Entry 5NJ9 (X-ray diffraction, 1.25 A resolution); this record covers chains A and B of the 3 polymer chains in the assembly.

Chain A:
Protein: Metalloprotease TldD
From: Escherichia coli K-12
Notes: EC 3.4.-.-
Reference sequence: P0AGG8 (TLDD_ECOLI); residue numbers follow UniProt; this construct covers 1-481
Chain sequence (495 residues; row label = number of the first residue in the row; numbers below 1 keep their minus sign (Met-13 is residue -13)):
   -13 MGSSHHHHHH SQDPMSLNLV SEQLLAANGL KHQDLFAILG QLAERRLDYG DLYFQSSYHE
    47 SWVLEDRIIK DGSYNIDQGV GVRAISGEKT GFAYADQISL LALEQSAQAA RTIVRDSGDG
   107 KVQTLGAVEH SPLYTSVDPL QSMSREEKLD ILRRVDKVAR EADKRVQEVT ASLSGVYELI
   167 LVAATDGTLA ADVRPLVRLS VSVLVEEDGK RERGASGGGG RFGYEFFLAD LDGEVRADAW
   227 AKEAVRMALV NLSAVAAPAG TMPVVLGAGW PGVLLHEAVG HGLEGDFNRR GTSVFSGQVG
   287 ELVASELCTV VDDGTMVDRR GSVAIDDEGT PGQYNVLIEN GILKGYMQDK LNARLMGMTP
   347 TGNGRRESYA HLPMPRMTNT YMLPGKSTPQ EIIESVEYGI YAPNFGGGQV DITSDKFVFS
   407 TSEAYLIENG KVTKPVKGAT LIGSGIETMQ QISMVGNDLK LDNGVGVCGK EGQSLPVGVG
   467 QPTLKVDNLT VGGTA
Not modelled in the structure: -13 to 1
Construct notes: initiating methionine (-13); expression tag (-12 to 0); engineered mutation Asp401 (Gly in P0AGG8)
Metal / ion sites: Na+: Ser117 (shared with 1 residue of chain C); Zn2+: His262, His267, Cys454 (shared with 1 residue of chain E)
Reported in the primary citation:
  - mutagenesis - H267A: decreased stability
  - mutagenesis - H262A: abolished catalytic activity
  - mutagenesis - H262A: unchanged binding to Zn2+
  - catalytic residues: Glu263, Gly394, Gly455 (proposed by the authors, not directly observed)
  - mutagenesis - E270A, D272A: decreased expression

Chain B:
Protein: Metalloprotease PmbA
From: Escherichia coli K-12
Notes: EC 3.4.-.-
Reference sequence: P0AFK0 (PMBA_ECOLI); numbering as in UniProt (aligned over 1-450)
Chain sequence (450 residues; each row starts with the number of its first residue):
     1 MALAMKVISQ VEAQRKILEE AVSTALELAS GKSDGAEVAV SKTTGISVST RYGEVENVEF
    61 NSDGALGITV YHQNRKGSAS STDLSPQAIA RTVQAALDIA RYTSPDPCAG VADKELLAFD
   121 APDLDLFHPA EVSPDEAIEL AARAEQAALQ ADKRITNTEG GSFNSHYGVK VFGNSHGMLQ
   181 GYCSTRHSLS SCVIAEENGD MERDYAYTIG RAMSDLQTPE WVGADCARRT LSRLSPRKLS
   241 TMKAPVIFAN EVATGLFGHL VGAIAGGSVY RKSTFLLDSL GKQILPDWLT IEEHPHLLKG
   301 LASTPFDSEG VRTERRDIIK DGILTQWLLT SYSARKLGLK STGHAGGIHN WRIAGQGLSF
   361 EQMLKEMGTG LVVTELMGQG VSAITGDYSR GAAGFWVENG EIQYPVSEIT IAGNLKDMWR
   421 NIVTVGNDIE TRSNIQCGSV LLPEMKIAGQ
Not modelled in the structure: 1-7
Metal / ion sites: Na+: Ser30, Ser33

Interface between chain A and chain B:
Pairs across the interface (130; chain A residue first):
  Trp48(A) with Ile99(B), hydrophobic; Thr103(B)
  Glu51(A) with Tyr270(B), hydrogen bond; Arg271(B), salt bridge
  Asp52(A) with Arg271(B), salt bridge
  Ile54(A) with Ser104(B); Pro105(B); Asp106(B)
  Ile55(A) with Thr103(B); Ser104(B), hydrogen bond (backbone-backbone)
  Lys56(A) with Lys76(B); Asp106(B), salt bridge; Tyr270(B); Tyr332(B), hydrogen bond
  Asp57(A) with Lys76(B); Thr103(B)
  Gly58(A) with Gly77(B); Ser78(B), hydrogen bond (backbone-backbone); Ile99(B)
  Ser59(A) with Ser78(B); Ile99(B)
  Tyr60(A) with Ser78(B), hydrogen bond (backbone-backbone); Ala79(B); Ser80(B), hydrogen bond (backbone-backbone); Ala95(B), hydrophobic; Ile99(B)
  Asn61(A) with Ser80(B), hydrogen bond
  Ile62(A) with Ser80(B), hydrogen bond (backbone-backbone); Ser81(B); Thr82(B)
  Asp63(A) with Thr82(B), hydrogen bond
  Gln64(A) with Thr82(B), hydrogen bond
  Glu74(A) with Arg51(B); Glu56(B)
  Lys75(A) with Glu54(B), salt bridge; Val55(B); Glu56(B)
  Thr76(A) with Glu56(B), hydrogen bond (backbone-backbone); Asn57(B); Val58(B), hydrogen bond (backbone-backbone)
  Gly77(A) with Val58(B)
  Phe78(A) with Val58(B), hydrogen bond (backbone-backbone); Glu59(B); Phe60(B), hydrogen bond (backbone-backbone)
  Tyr80(A) with Phe60(B); Asn61(B), hydrogen bond; Ser62(B), hydrogen bond (side chain-backbone); Asp63(B), hydrogen bond
  Asp82(A) with Asp63(B); Gly64(B), hydrogen bond (side chain-backbone); Thr82(B)
  Ala95(A) with Phe60(B)
  Ile99(A) with Val55(B), hydrophobic; Glu56(B); Val58(B), hydrophobic
  Arg101(A) with Asp135(B), salt bridge
  Arg131(A) with Tyr102(B)
  Glu154(A) with Arg271(B), salt bridge
  Thr156(A) with Arg271(B)
  Leu190(A) with Arg271(B); Lys272(B); Ile384(B), hydrophobic
  Arg197(A) with Lys272(B); Leu277(B); Ile384(B)
  Glu198(A) with Ile384(B); Thr385(B)
  Arg199(A) with Ile384(B)
  Ala245(A) with Lys446(B)
  Gly246(A) with Thr241(B); Ala448(B); Gly449(B)
  Thr247(A) with Gly449(B), hydrogen bond (side chain-backbone); Gln450(B)
  Arg276(A) with Arg51(B), hydrogen bond (backbone-side chain); Glu56(B), salt bridge; Asn157(B), hydrogen bond (backbone-side chain)
  Gly277(A) with Asn157(B), hydrogen bond (backbone-side chain); Met201(B)
  Thr278(A) with Thr158(B); Glu159(B); Ile194(B); Met201(B)
  Ser279(A) with Met201(B)
  Val280(A) with Met201(B)
  Leu358(A) with Glu59(B)
  Gly393(A) with Gln379(B), hydrogen bond (backbone-side chain)
  Gly394(A) with Gln379(B)
  Gln395(A) with Met377(B); Gly378(B), hydrogen bond (side chain-backbone)
  Val396(A) with Met377(B)
  Asp397(A) with Arg203(B), salt bridge; Arg233(B), salt bridge; Met377(B)
  Ile398(A) with Arg203(B)
  Thr399(A) with Ile194(B); Met201(B); Glu202(B); Arg203(B), hydrogen bond
  Ser400(A) with Met201(B); Glu202(B)
  Lys402(A) with Met377(B); Ser407(B); Glu408(B), salt bridge
  Val404(A) with Met377(B); Gly378(B)
  Lys423(A) with Asp387(B), salt bridge
  Ala425(A) with Ser389(B)
  Thr426(A) with Gly380(B); Ser389(B), hydrogen bond (side chain-backbone); Gly391(B); Thr410(B)
  Ile428(A) with Glu408(B); Ile409(B); Thr410(B)
  Gly429(A) with Glu408(B)
  Ser430(A) with Glu408(B), hydrogen bond
  Thr476(A) with Lys238(B), hydrogen bond; Ala448(B); Gly449(B)
  Val477(A) with Ala448(B)
  Gly478(A) with Ser389(B), hydrogen bond (backbone-side chain); Thr410(B); Ala412(B)
  Gly479(A) with Ala412(B); Lys446(B)
  Thr480(A) with Ala412(B); Gly413(B); Lys446(B)
  Ala481(A) with Lys446(B)
Interface residues without a listed pair, chain A (70 interface residues in all): Ala79, Thr98, Glu132, Phe273, Arg275, Tyr355, Ser406, Gly424
Interface residues without a listed pair, chain B (67 interface residues in all): Asp83, Ser273, Lys336, Leu376, Arg390, Ala392

Overview:
Chain A and chain B form an interface of 70 and 67 residues respectively; the contacts include 29 hydrogen
bonds and 11 salt bridges. Polar pairs include Glu51(A)-Arg271(B), Asp52(A)-Arg271(B) and Lys56(A)-Asp106(B).
From the paper: catalytic residues Glu263(A), Gly394(A) and Gly455(A); E270A and D272A of chain A reduce
expression; 4 substitutions were tested in all.
Chain A is Metalloprotease TldD and chain B is Metalloprotease PmbA, both from Escherichia coli K-12; the
structure, E. coli Microcin-processing metalloprotease TldD/E with DRVY angiotensin fragment bound, was
determined by X-ray diffraction, deposited together with 5NJA, 5NJB, 5NJC and 5NJF.
